9H7V - chains BB and QE of the 27 polymer chains in the assembly; structure by electron microscopy, 2.60 A resolution.

# Chain BB
Name: Baseplate to tube adapter protein gp41
Organism: Haloferax tailed virus 1
Reference sequence: A0A410N6X8 (A0A410N6X8_HFTV1); residues 1-285 here = UniProt positions 1-285
Sequence (285 residues; row label = number of the first residue in the row):
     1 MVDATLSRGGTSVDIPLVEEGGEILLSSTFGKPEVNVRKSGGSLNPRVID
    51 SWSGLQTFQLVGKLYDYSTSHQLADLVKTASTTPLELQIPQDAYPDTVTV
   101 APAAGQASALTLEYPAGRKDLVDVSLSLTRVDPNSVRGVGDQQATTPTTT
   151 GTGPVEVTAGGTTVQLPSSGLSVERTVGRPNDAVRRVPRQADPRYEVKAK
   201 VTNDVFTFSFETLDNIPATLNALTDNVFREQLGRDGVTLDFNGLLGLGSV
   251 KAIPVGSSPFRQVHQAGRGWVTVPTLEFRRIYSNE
Unresolved in the structure: 1

# Chain QE
Name: Phate tail tape measure protein
Organism: Haloferax tailed virus 1
Reference sequence: A0A410N6W4 (A0A410N6W4_HFTV1); residue numbers follow UniProt; this construct covers 1-341
Sequence (341 residues; each row starts with the number of its first residue):
     1 MVAIRSEGVSETQQNLEGVENAMEDTADSAGDSAAELETFSKRFKGAMGA
    51 AVSALAIGTAGLLSQVPVVGEAMGGLGAIIDALTMKIDEDARPAVGSFTD
   101 DLYEVAEATYEADSSLEAFQTALDGVNTAIDDVAVSTLQTEIEELTGITI
   151 PKNWLDFGWDIMTLDARQTMDNIETIINEFPEDFGTMLKSIDPRAKKGWD
   201 ILTKSADMFINDLTSRIDSGVNDVRGFFTGLASDLNEWGGNVASDAREWG
   251 TNLIDKFTGGIRSKISGLRNWLSELRNIGAEVGIDVPTIGGGGDGGGGGG
   301 NSSRQPFAGGFFGGGNATIDGRQISESTGRYRSDPSRRRGI
Unresolved in the structure: 1-315, 339-341

# How chain BB and chain QE interact
Contacting residue pairs - 41 pairs, chain BB then chain QE:
  Glu34(BB) - Tyr331(QE)
  Lys39(BB) - Asn316(QE)  hydrogen bond
  Lys39(BB) - Gln323(QE)  hydrogen bond
  Ser53(BB) - Tyr331(QE)  hydrogen bond (backbone-side chain)
  Gly54(BB) - Tyr331(QE)  hydrogen bond (backbone-side chain)
  Leu55(BB) - Tyr331(QE)  hydrophobic
  Leu55(BB) - Arg332(QE)
  Thr57(BB) - Ser333(QE)
  Gln59(BB) - Asp334(QE)
  Gln59(BB) - Pro335(QE)  hydrogen bond (side chain-backbone)
  Gln59(BB) - Arg337(QE)
  Ala103(BB) - Ser333(QE)
  Ala104(BB) - Tyr331(QE)
  Ala104(BB) - Ser333(QE)  hydrogen bond (backbone-side chain)
  Gly105(BB) - Tyr331(QE)
  Gln106(BB) - Arg332(QE)
  Gln106(BB) - Ser333(QE)  hydrogen bond (side chain-backbone)
  Gln106(BB) - Pro335(QE)
  Ser108(BB) - Pro335(QE)
  Ser108(BB) - Ser336(QE)  hydrogen bond (backbone-backbone)
  Ala109(BB) - Ser336(QE)
  Leu110(BB) - Ser336(QE)
  Thr111(BB) - Ser336(QE)  hydrogen bond
  Glu113(BB) - Arg338(QE)
  Ser125(BB) - Ser336(QE)  hydrogen bond (backbone-side chain)
  Ser125(BB) - Arg337(QE)
  Ser127(BB) - Asp334(QE)  hydrogen bond (side chain-backbone)
  Ser127(BB) - Pro335(QE)
  Ser127(BB) - Ser336(QE)  hydrogen bond (side chain-backbone)
  Thr129(BB) - Ser333(QE)  hydrogen bond
  Glu174(BB) - Arg338(QE)  salt bridge
  Pro180(BB) - Arg330(QE)  hydrogen bond (backbone-side chain)
  Asp182(BB) - Arg330(QE)  hydrogen bond (backbone-side chain)
  Val184(BB) - Gly329(QE)
  Val184(BB) - Arg330(QE)
  Val184(BB) - Tyr331(QE)  hydrogen bond (backbone-backbone)
  Arg185(BB) - Gly329(QE)
  Arg185(BB) - Arg330(QE)
  Arg186(BB) - Ser327(QE)  hydrogen bond (side chain-backbone)
  Arg186(BB) - Gly329(QE)  hydrogen bond (backbone-backbone)
  Pro193(BB) - Tyr331(QE)  hydrophobic
Also at the interface, not in a pair above, chain BB (30 interface residues in all): Pro33, Leu126, Asn181, Ala183
Also at the interface, not in a pair above, chain QE (14 interface residues in all): Thr328

# Overview
The interface between chain BB and chain QE involves 30 residues on one side and 14 on the other; the contacts
include 18 hydrogen bonds and 1 salt bridge. Polar pairs include Glu174(BB)-Arg338(QE), Lys39(BB)-Asn316(QE)
and Lys39(BB)-Gln323(QE).
Here chain BB is Baseplate to tube adapter protein gp41 and chain QE is Phate tail tape measure protein, both
from Haloferax tailed virus 1. Entry 9H7V (The baseplate assembly of Haloferax tailed virus 1) was determined
by electron microscopy together with 8QPG, 8QPQ, 8QQN, 8QSI, 8QSY, 9FKB, 9H4P and 9H5B from the same study.
